Entry 8FXV (X-ray diffraction, 2.20 A resolution); this record covers chains A and B.

Chain A:
Molecule: Transforming growth factor beta-2 proprotein
Organism: Homo sapiens
UniProtKB: P61812 (TGFB2_HUMAN); residue numbers follow UniProt; this construct covers 21-298, 303-414
Sequence (393 residues; row label = number of the first residue in the row; note: 4 numbers in that range are skipped by the numbering (no residue carries them; nothing is unmodelled there)):
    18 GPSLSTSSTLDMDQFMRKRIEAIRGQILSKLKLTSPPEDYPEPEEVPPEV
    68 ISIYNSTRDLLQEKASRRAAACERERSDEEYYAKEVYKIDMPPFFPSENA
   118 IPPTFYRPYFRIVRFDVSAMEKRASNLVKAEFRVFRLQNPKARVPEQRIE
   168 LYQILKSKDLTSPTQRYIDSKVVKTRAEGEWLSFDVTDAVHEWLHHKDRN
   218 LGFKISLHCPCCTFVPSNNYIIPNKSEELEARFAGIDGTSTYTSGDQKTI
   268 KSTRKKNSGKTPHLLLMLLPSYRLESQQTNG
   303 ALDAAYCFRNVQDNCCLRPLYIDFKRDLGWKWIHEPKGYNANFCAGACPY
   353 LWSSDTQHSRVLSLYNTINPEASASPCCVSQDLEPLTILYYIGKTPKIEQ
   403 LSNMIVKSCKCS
Disordered / not traced: 18-27, 56, 62, 85-95, 175-177, 228-243, 257-275, 293-297, 354-362
Differences from the reference sequence: expression tag (18-20); engineered mutation Ser24 (Cys in P61812), Arg140 (Asn in P61812), Gly298 (Arg in P61812)
Curated features (UniProtKB/Swiss-Prot):
  - glycosylation (N-linked (GlcNAc...) asparagine): Asn72, Asn241
  - natural variant: Ala100 to Tyr104 (deletion: In LDS4), Glu102 to Ser414 (deletion: In LDS4), Cys229 to Ser414 (deletion: In LDS4), Arg320 (R320C: Found in a family with non-syndromic aortic disease), Pro338 (P338H: In LDS4)
Disulfides: Cys309-Cys318, Cys317-Cys380, Cys346-Cys411, Cys350-Cys413
Covalent attachments: N-acetylglucosamine (NAG) linked to Asn72
From the paper describing this entry:
  - mutagenesis - C89A: unchanged signaling in response to alphaVbeta6
  - mutagenesis - K265A (6.3-fold): increased binding to alphaVbeta6
  - mutagenesis - G262A, D263A, D263E, I267A: decreased signaling in response to alphaVbeta6

Chain B:
Molecule: Nanobody clone 18
Organism: synthetic construct
Notes: antibody fragment or engineered binder
Sequence (124 residues; each row starts with the number of its first residue):
     1 QVQLQESGGGLVQAGGSLRLSCAASGYISNDDVMGWYRQAPGKEREFVAA
    51 ISVGASTNYADSVKGRFTISRDNAKNTVYLQMNSLKPEDTAVYYCAAQSE
   101 GGYWFGYWGQGTQVTVSSHHHHHH
Disordered / not traced: 101, 118-124
Disulfides: Cys22-Cys95

Chain A / chain B interface:
Pairs across the interface (46):
  Phe111(A) with Phe47(B), hydrophobic
  Pro113(A) with Tyr37(B); Arg45(B); Glu46(B); Phe47(B), hydrogen bond (backbone-backbone)
  Ser114(A) with Arg45(B)
  Glu115(A) with Tyr37(B), hydrogen bond (backbone-side chain)
  Asn116(A) with Tyr37(B); Trp104(B); Phe105(B), hydrogen bond (backbone-backbone); Trp108(B)
  Ala117(A) with Tyr37(B), hydrogen bond (backbone-side chain); Phe105(B)
  Ile118(A) with Val33(B), hydrophobic; Gln98(B); Tyr103(B); Trp104(B); Phe105(B), hydrophobic
  Pro119(A) with Phe47(B), hydrophobic; Asn58(B); Tyr103(B), hydrogen bond (backbone-side chain)
  Thr121(A) with Asn58(B), hydrogen bond (backbone-side chain)
  Phe122(A) with Val33(B), hydrophobic; Ala50(B); Ile51(B); Ser52(B); Ser56(B); Thr57(B); Asn58(B); Tyr103(B)
  Tyr123(A) with Ser56(B); Thr57(B), hydrogen bond (backbone-backbone); Asn58(B)
  Arg124(A) with Gly54(B), hydrogen bond (side chain-backbone); Ala55(B); Ser56(B)
  Phe127(A) with Val53(B); Gly54(B); Ser56(B)
  Ile129(A) with Val53(B); Ser56(B)
  Arg131(A) with Tyr103(B)
  Lys173(A) with Asp31(B)
  Ser174(A) with Asp31(B), hydrogen bond (backbone-side chain)
  Asp215(A) with Glu100(B)
  Leu218(A) with Asp31(B)
Other interface residues (no listed pair), chain A (22 interface residues in all): Pro120, Ile171, Leu172
Other interface residues (no listed pair), chain B (22 interface residues in all): Glu44

Summary:
The chain A/chain B interface involves 22 residues from each chain, with 9 hydrogen bonds. Polar pairs include
Glu115(A)-Tyr37(B), Ala117(A)-Tyr37(B) and Pro119(A)-Tyr103(B). From the paper: G262A, D263A and D263E of
chain A, among others, reduce signaling in response to alphaVbeta6; K265A of chain A increases binding to
alphaVbeta6; 6 substitutions were tested in all.
Chain A is Transforming growth factor beta-2 proprotein (Homo sapiens) and chain B is Nanobody clone 18
(synthetic construct); the structure, Crystal structure of human proTGF-beta2 in complex with Nb18, was
determined by X-ray diffraction together with 8FXS from the same study.
